PDB entry 8H7Q | electron microscopy, 3.80 A resolution | chains D and B of the 15 polymer chains in the assembly

== Chain D ==
Molecule: Crispr RNA
Sequence (36 nucleotides; row label = number of the first residue in the row):
     9 UUUAUCACCG UGUCCCCAAU CUGGAUAUUU UGUGUG

== Chain B ==
Molecule: CRISPR associated protein Cas8
Source organism: Synechocystis sp. PCC 6714
Reference sequence: A0A068N458 (A0A068N458_SYNY4); numbering as in UniProt (aligned over 1-301)
Chain sequence (301 residues; each row starts with the number of its first residue):
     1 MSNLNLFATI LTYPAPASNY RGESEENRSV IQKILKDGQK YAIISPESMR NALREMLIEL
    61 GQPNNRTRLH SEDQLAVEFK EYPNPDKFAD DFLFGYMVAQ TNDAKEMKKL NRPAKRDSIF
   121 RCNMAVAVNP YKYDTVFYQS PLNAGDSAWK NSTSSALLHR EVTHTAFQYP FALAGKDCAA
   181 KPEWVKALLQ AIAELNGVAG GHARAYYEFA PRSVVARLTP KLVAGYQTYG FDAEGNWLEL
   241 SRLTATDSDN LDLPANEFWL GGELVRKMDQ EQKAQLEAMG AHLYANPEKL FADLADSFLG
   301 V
Disordered / not traced: 1-2, 18-28, 134-162, 199-206

== How chain D and chain B interact ==
Contacting residue pairs (11; chain D residue first):
  U41(D) - Tyr96(B)  phosphate contact
  U41(D) - Val98(B)  sugar contact
  G42(D) - Tyr96(B)  hydrogen bond to the phosphate
  G42(D) - Val98(B)  base contact
  G42(D) - Arg116(B)  phosphate contact
  U43(D) - Arg50(B)  salt bridge to the phosphate
  G44(D) - Glu47(B)  hydrogen bond to the sugar
  G44(D) - Ser48(B)  sugar contact
  G44(D) - Asn51(B)  hydrogen bond to the phosphate
  G44(D) - Arg68(B)  salt bridge to the phosphate
  G44(D) - Leu75(B)  base contact
Other interface residues (no listed pair), chain B (11 interface residues in all): Ser45, Lys115

== In short ==
4 residues of chain D face 11 of chain B across their interface, with 3 hydrogen bonds and 2 salt bridges.
Polar contacts include G44(D)-Glu47(B), G42(D)-Tyr96(B) and G44(D)-Asn51(B).
Chain D is Crispr RNA and chain B is CRISPR associated protein Cas8 (Synechocystis sp. PCC 6714); the
structure, Cryo-EM structure of Synechocystis sp. PCC6714 Cascade at 3.8 angstrom resolution, was determined
by electron microscopy.
